PDB entry 8UFG | electron microscopy, 3.10 A resolution | chains A and B of the 4 polymer chains in the assembly

Chain A (and B):
Molecule: Lipopolysaccharide export system ATP-binding protein LptB
Source organism: Acinetobacter baylyi ADP1
Notes: chain B of this document is another copy of the same molecule, construct and numbering; everything in this record applies to it too
UniProt: Q6FC66 (Q6FC66_ACIAD); numbering as in UniProt (aligned over 1-249)
Sequence (257 residues; each row starts with the number of its first residue; numbers below 1 keep their minus sign (Met-7 is residue -7)):
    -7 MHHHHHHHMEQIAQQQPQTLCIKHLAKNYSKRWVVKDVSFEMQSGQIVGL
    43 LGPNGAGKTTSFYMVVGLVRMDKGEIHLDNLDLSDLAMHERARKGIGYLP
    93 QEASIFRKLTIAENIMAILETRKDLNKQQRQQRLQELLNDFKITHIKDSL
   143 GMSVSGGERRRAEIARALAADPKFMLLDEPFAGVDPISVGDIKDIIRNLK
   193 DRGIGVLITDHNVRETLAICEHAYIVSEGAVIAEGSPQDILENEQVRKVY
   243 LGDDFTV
Disordered / not traced: -7 to 9, 249 (chain B: -7 to 9, 248-249)
Sequence notes: expression tag (-7 to 0)

Interface between chain A and chain B:
Contacting residue pairs - 30 pairs, chain A then chain B:
  Pro45(A) - Asp177(B)
  Asn46(A) - Gly175(B)  hydrogen bond (side chain-backbone)
  Asn46(A) - Asp177(B)  hydrogen bond (backbone-side chain)
  Gly175(A) - Asn46(B)  hydrogen bond (backbone-side chain)
  Gly175(A) - His203(B)
  Val176(A) - His203(B)  hydrogen bond (backbone-side chain)
  Asp177(A) - Pro45(B)
  Asp177(A) - Asn46(B)  hydrogen bond (side chain-backbone)
  Asp177(A) - Tyr242(B)
  Pro178(A) - Val205(B)  hydrophobic
  Pro178(A) - Tyr242(B)
  Pro178(A) - Leu243(B)
  Pro178(A) - Phe247(B)  hydrophobic
  Ile179(A) - Lys240(B)
  Ile179(A) - Val241(B)
  Ile179(A) - Tyr242(B)  hydrogen bond (backbone-backbone)
  Ile179(A) - Gly244(B)
  His203(A) - Gly175(B)
  His203(A) - Val176(B)  hydrogen bond (side chain-backbone)
  Val205(A) - Pro178(B)  hydrophobic
  Arg206(A) - Arg206(B)
  Arg206(A) - Glu207(B)  salt bridge
  Glu207(A) - Arg206(B)  salt bridge
  Lys240(A) - Ile179(B)
  Val241(A) - Ile179(B)
  Tyr242(A) - Pro178(B)
  Tyr242(A) - Ile179(B)  hydrogen bond (backbone-backbone)
  Leu243(A) - Pro178(B)
  Gly244(A) - Ile179(B)
  Phe247(A) - Pro178(B)  hydrophobic
Interface residues without a listed pair, chain A (19 interface residues in all): Phe173, Arg239
Interface residues without a listed pair, chain B (18 interface residues in all): Phe173

In short:
19 residues of chain A face 18 of chain B across their interface, with 8 hydrogen bonds and 2 salt bridges.
Polar pairs include Arg206(A)-Glu207(B), Asn46(A)-Gly175(B) and Asn46(A)-Asp177(B).
Chain A and chain B are both Lipopolysaccharide export system ATP-binding protein LptB (Acinetobacter baylyi
ADP1); the structure, Acinetobacter baylyi LptB2FG bound to Acinetobacter baylyi lipopolysaccharide, was
determined by electron microscopy together with 8FRL, 8FRM, 8FRN, 8FRO, 8FRP and 8UFH from the same study.
